1TK0 - chains P and A of the 4 polymer chains in the assembly; structure by X-ray diffraction, 2.30 A resolution.

# Chain P
Molecule: 22-nt DNA strand
Sequence (22 nucleotides; each row starts with the number of its first residue):
   801 CGAAAACGAC GGCCAGTGCC AX
Not modelled in the structure: 801-809
Modified / non-standard residues: DDG (2',3'-dideoxy-guanosine-5'-monophosphate) at position 822

# Chain A
Protein: DNA polymerase
Source organism: Enterobacteria phage T7
Notes: EC 2.7.7.7; engineered mutation(s): deletion 118-123
Reference sequence: P00581 (DPOL_BPT7); residue numbers follow UniProt; this construct covers 1-117, 124-704
Amino-acid sequence (698 residues; each row starts with the number of its first residue; note: 6 numbers in that range are skipped by the numbering (no residue carries them; nothing is unmodelled there)):
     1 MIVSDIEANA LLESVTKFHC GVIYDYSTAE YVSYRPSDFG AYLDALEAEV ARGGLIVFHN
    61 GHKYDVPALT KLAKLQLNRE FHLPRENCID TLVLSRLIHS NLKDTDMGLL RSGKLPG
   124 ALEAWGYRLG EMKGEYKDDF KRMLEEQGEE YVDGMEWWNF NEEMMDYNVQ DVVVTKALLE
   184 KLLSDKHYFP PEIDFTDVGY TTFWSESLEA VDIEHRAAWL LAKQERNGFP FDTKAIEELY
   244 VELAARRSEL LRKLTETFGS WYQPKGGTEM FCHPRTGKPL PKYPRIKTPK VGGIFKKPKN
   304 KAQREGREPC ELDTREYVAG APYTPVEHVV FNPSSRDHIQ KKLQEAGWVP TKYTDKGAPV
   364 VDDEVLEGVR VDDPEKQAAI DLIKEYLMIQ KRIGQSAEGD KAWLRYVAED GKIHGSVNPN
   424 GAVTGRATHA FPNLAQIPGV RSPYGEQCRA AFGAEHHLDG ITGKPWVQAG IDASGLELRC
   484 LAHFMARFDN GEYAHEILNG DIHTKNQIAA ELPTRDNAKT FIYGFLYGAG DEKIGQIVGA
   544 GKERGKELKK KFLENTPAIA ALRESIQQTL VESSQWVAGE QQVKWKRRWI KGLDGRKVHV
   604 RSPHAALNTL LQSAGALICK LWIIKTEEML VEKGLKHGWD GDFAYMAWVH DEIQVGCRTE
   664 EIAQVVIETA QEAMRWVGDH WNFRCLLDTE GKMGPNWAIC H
Not modelled in the structure: 302-307, 578-583
Bound ions: Mg2+ site 1 near Asp5 (its only coordinating residue here); Mg2+ site 2: Asp475, Ala476, Asp654 (together with 2',3'-dideoxycytidine 5'-triphosphate); Mg2+ site 3: Asp475, Asp654 (together with 2',3'-dideoxycytidine 5'-triphosphate)
Small-molecule neighbours: 2',3'-dideoxycytidine 5'-triphosphate (DCT): Arg429, Asp475, Ala476, Ser477, Gly478, Leu479, Glu480, His506, Arg518, Lys522, Thr523, Tyr526, Tyr530, Asp654
Curated features (UniProtKB/Swiss-Prot):
  - binding site (Mg(2+)): Asp5, Glu7, Asp174, Asp475, Ala476, Asp654
  - binding site (substrate): His506, Arg518, Lys522, Tyr526
From the paper describing this entry:
  - binding site for the 26-nt DNA strand: Lys536
  - conformationally variable residues (side-chain flip): Lys536

# How chain P and chain A interact
Contacting residue pairs (28; chain P residue first):
  DC813(P) - Arg111(A)  salt bridge to the phosphate
  DC814(P) - Arg111(A)  phosphate contact
  DG816(P) - Lys359(A)  sugar contact
  DT817(P) - Thr357(A)  hydrogen bond to the phosphate
  DT817(P) - Lys359(A)  phosphate contact
  DT817(P) - Ala361(A)  phosphate contact
  DG818(P) - Val363(A)  phosphate contact
  DG818(P) - Val364(A)  hydrogen bond to the phosphate
  DG818(P) - Asp365(A)  phosphate contact
  DC819(P) - Asp365(A)  phosphate contact
  DC819(P) - Asp366(A)  hydrogen bond to the phosphate
  DC819(P) - Lys394(A)  hydrogen bond to the base
  DC820(P) - Lys394(A)  hydrogen bond to the sugar
  DC820(P) - Arg395(A)  sugar contact
  DC820(P) - Gln439(A)  hydrogen bond to the base
  DC820(P) - Pro441(A)  phosphate contact
  DA821(P) - Ala438(A)  sugar contact
  DA821(P) - Gln439(A)  sugar contact
  DA821(P) - Ile440(A)  sugar contact
  DA821(P) - Pro441(A)  phosphate contact
  DA821(P) - Gly442(A)  hydrogen bond to the phosphate
  DA821(P) - Ser445(A)  phosphate contact
  DDG_822(P) - Arg429(A)  base contact
  DDG_822(P) - Arg452(A)  salt bridge to the phosphate
  DDG_822(P) - Gln615(A)  base contact
  DDG_822(P) - Val652(A)  sugar contact
  DDG_822(P) - His653(A)  sugar contact
  DDG_822(P) - His704(A)  salt bridge to the phosphate
Also at the interface, not in a pair above, chain A (27 interface residues in all): Gly113, Lys114, Pro362, Asp654, Glu655

# In short
9 residues of chain P face 27 of chain A across their interface; the contacts include 7 hydrogen bonds and 3
salt bridges. Polar contacts include DC819(P)-Lys394(A), DC820(P)-Gln439(A) and DC820(P)-Lys394(A). Chain A
binds 2',3'-dideoxycytidine 5'-triphosphate. The paper reports a binding site for the 26-nt DNA strand at
Lys536(A); conformational variability at Lys536(A).
Here chain P is a 22-nt DNA strand and chain A is DNA polymerase (Enterobacteria phage T7). Entry 1TK0 (T7 DNA
polymerase ternary complex with 8 oxo guanosine and ddCTP at the insertion site) was determined by X-ray
diffraction together with 1T8E, 1TK5, 1TK8 and 1TKD from the same study.
